5T0B - chains A and D of the 6 polymer chains in the assembly; structure by X-ray diffraction, 2.00 A resolution.

[Chain A]
Protein: Hemagglutinin
Organism: H6N1 subtype
UniProtKB: A0A0J9X268 (A0A0J9X268_9INFA); residues -1 to 331 here correspond to UniProt positions 1-333 (UniProt number = residue number + 2)
Chain sequence (333 residues; each row starts with the number of its first residue; numbers below 1 keep their minus sign (Ala-1 is residue -1)):
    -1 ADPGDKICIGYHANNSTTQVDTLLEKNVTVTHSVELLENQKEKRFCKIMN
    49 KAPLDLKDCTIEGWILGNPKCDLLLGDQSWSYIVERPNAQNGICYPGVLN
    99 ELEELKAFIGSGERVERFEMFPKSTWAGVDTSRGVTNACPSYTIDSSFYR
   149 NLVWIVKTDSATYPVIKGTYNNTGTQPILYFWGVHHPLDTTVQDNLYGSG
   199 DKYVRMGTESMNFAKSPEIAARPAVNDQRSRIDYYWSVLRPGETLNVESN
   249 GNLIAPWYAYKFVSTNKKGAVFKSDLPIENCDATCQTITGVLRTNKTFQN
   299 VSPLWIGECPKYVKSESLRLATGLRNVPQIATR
Not modelled in the structure: -1 to 0, 331
Construct notes: engineered mutation Asp225 (Gly227 in A0A0J9X268)
Disulfides: Cys44-Cys279, Cys57-Cys69, Cys92-Cys137, Cys283-Cys307
Covalent attachments: N-acetylglucosamine (NAG) linked to Asn25, Asn169
What the authors report for this chain:
  - binding site for beta-D-galactopyranose: Asp225, Gln226
  - specificity-determining residues: Asp225
  - mutagenesis - A222K/G225D, G225D: increased binding to human-type receptors
  - mutagenesis - G225D: abolished binding to avian-type receptors
  - mutagenesis - G225D: increased binding to human trachea epithelium
  - mutagenesis - G225D: abolished binding to chicken trachea
  - mutagenesis - G225D: decreased stability
  - mutagenesis - L186P, L186S, Q226L: decreased binding to avian-type receptors

[Chain D]
Protein: Hemagglutinin HA2 chain
Organism: H6N1 subtype
UniProtKB: A0A0J9X267 (A0A0J9X267_9INFA); numbering as in UniProt (aligned over 1-180)
Chain sequence (180 residues; numbered 1 to 180; the number before each row is that of its first residue):
     1 GIFGAIAGFIEGGWTGMIDGWYGYHHENSQGSGYAADRESTQKAIDGITN
    51 KVNSIINKMNTQFEAVDHEFSNLERRIGNLNKRMEDGFLDVWTYNAELLV
   101 LLENERTLDLHDANVKNLYEKVKSQLRDNANDLGNGCFEFWHKCDNECME
   151 SVKNGTYDYPKYQKESKLNRQGIEGRLVPR
Not modelled in the structure: 173-180

[Interface between chain A and chain D]
Residue-residue contacts - 13 pairs, chain A then chain D:
  Glu99(A) with Leu73(D)
  Glu101(A) with Arg76(D)
  Glu102(A) with Asn72(D); Leu73(D); Glu74(D), hydrogen bond (side chain-backbone); Arg75(D), hydrogen bond (side chain-backbone); Arg76(D), salt bridge
  Ala105(A) with Arg75(D); Arg76(D)
  Phe106(A) with Arg75(D)
  Ser109(A) with Arg75(D)
  Trp234(A) with Leu73(D), hydrophobic
  Arg238(A) with Asn72(D)

[In short]
The interface between chain A and chain D involves 8 residues on one side and 5 on the other; the contacts
include 2 hydrogen bonds and 1 salt bridge. Polar contacts include Glu102(A)-Arg76(D), Glu102(A)-Glu74(D) and
Glu102(A)-Arg75(D). The paper reports a binding site for beta-D-galactopyranose at Asp225(A) and Gln226(A);
L186P, L186S and Q226L of chain A reduce binding to avian-type receptors; 5 substitutions were tested in all.
Chain A is Hemagglutinin and chain D is Hemagglutinin HA2 chain, both from H6N1 subtype; the structure,
Crystal structure of H6 hemagglutinin G225D mutant from Taiwan (2013) H6N1 influenza virus in complex with
..., was determined by X-ray diffraction, deposited together with 5T08, 5T0D and 5T0E.
